3EJJ - chains A and X of the 3 polymer chains in the assembly; structure by X-ray diffraction, 2.40 A resolution.

== Chain A ==
Protein: Colony stimulating factor-1
Organism: Mus musculus
Notes: fragment: M-CSF to 180)
Reference sequence: Q3U395 (Q3U395_MOUSE); residues 4-148 here correspond to UniProt positions 36-180 (UniProt number = residue number + 32)
Chain sequence (155 residues; row label = number of the first residue in the row):
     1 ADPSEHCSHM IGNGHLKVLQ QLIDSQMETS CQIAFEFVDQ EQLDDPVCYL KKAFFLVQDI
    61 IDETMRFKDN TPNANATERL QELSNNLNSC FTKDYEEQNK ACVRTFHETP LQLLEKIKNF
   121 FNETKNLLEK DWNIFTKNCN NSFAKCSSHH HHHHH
Disordered / not traced: 149-155
Disulfides: Cys-7/Cys-90, Cys-48/Cys-139, Cys-102/Cys-146
Sequence notes: expression tag (1-3, 149-155)

== Chain X ==
Protein: Macrophage colony-stimulating factor 1 receptor
Organism: Mus musculus
Notes: EC 2.7.10.1; fragment: c-FMS to 298)
Reference sequence: P09581 (CSF1R_MOUSE); numbering as in UniProt (aligned over 20-296)
Chain sequence (289 residues; numbered 17 to 305; the number before each row is that of its first residue):
    17 ADPAPVIEPS GPELVVEPGE TVTLRCVSNG SVEWDGPISP YWTLDPESPG STLTTRNATF
    77 KNTGTYRCTE LEDPMAGSTT IHLYVKDPAH SWNLLAQEVT VVEGQEAVLP CLITDPALKD
   137 SVSLMREGGR QVLRKTVYFF SPWRGFIIRK AKVLDSNTYV CKTMVNGRES TSTGIWLKVN
   197 RVHPEPPQIK LEPSKLVRIR GEAAQIVCSA TNAEVGFNVI LKRGDTKLEI PLNSDFQDNY
   257 YKKVRALSLN AVDFQDAGIY SCVASNDVGT RTATMNFQVV ESHHHHHHH
Disordered / not traced: 17-19, 89-93, 297-305
Disulfides: Cys-42/Cys-84, Cys-127/Cys-177, Cys-224/Cys-278
Covalent attachments: N-acetylglucosamine (NAG) linked to Asn-45, Asn-73
Sequence notes: expression tag (17-19, 297-305)
Curated features (UniProtKB/Swiss-Prot):
  - glycosylation (N-linked (GlcNAc...) asparagine): Asn-45, Asn-73

== How chain A and chain X interact ==
Contacting residue pairs - 31 pairs, chain A then chain X:
  His-6(A) / Val-231(X)
  His-6(A) / Gly-232(X)
  His-6(A) / Phe-233(X)
  His-9(A) / Val-231(X)
  His-9(A) / Ser-250(X)
  His-9(A) / Tyr-257(X)
  Met-10(A) / Val-231(X)  hydrophobic
  Met-10(A) / Tyr-257(X)  hydrogen bond (backbone-side chain)
  Gly-12(A) / Asp-251(X)
  Asn-13(A) / Asp-251(X)  hydrogen bond (backbone-side chain)
  Gly-14(A) / Asp-251(X)  hydrogen bond (backbone-side chain)
  Gly-14(A) / Phe-252(X)
  His-15(A) / Phe-252(X)
  His-15(A) / Tyr-257(X)
  Phe-55(A) / Arg-146(X)
  Gln-58(A) / Arg-142(X)  hydrogen bond
  Gln-58(A) / Arg-146(X)  hydrogen bond
  Asp-59(A) / Arg-146(X)  salt bridge
  Asp-62(A) / Leu-149(X)
  Asp-62(A) / Arg-150(X)  hydrogen bond (backbone-side chain)
  Asp-62(A) / Lys-151(X)
  Arg-66(A) / Arg-150(X)
  Glu-78(A) / Lys-151(X)  salt bridge
  Glu-78(A) / Lys-168(X)  salt bridge
  Glu-78(A) / Leu-170(X)
  Arg-79(A) / Phe-252(X)
  Arg-79(A) / Asn-255(X)
  Gln-81(A) / Leu-149(X)
  Glu-82(A) / Val-169(X)
  Asn-85(A) / Leu-170(X)  hydrogen bond (side chain-backbone)
  Asn-85(A) / Asn-173(X)
Interface residues without a listed pair, chain A (19 interface residues in all): Asp-69, Leu-83
Interface residues without a listed pair, chain X (21 interface residues in all): Ser-172, Leu-248, Asp-254, Lys-259
From the paper, about this interface:
  - pairs named by the authors: Met-10(A)/Val-231(X) (hydrophobic contact), Phe-55(A)/Arg-146(X) (cation-pi contact), Gln-58(A)/Arg-146(X) (hydrogen bond), Asp-59(A)/Arg-146(X) (salt bridge), Asp-62(A)/Arg-150(X) (hydrogen bond)
  - interface residues, chain A: His-6(A), Phe-55(A), Arg-79(A)
  - interface residues, chain X: Met-141(X), Leu-149(X), Lys-168(X), Leu-170(X), Val-231(X), Ser-250(X), Phe-252(X)
  - hot spots on chain X (mutagenesis) - R146E: abolished binding to Colony stimulating factor-1 (chain A)

== Summary ==
Chain A and chain X form an interface of 19 and 21 residues respectively; the contacts include 7 hydrogen
bonds and 3 salt bridges. Polar contacts include Asp-59(A)/Arg-146(X), Glu-78(A)/Lys-151(X) and
Glu-78(A)/Lys-168(X). The paper describes a hydrophobic contact between Met-10(A) and Val-231(X); a cation-pi
contact between Phe-55(A) and Arg-146(X); hydrogen bonds between Gln-58(A) and Arg-146(X) and Asp-62(A) and
Arg-150(X). The paper reports that R146E of chain X abolishes binding to Colony stimulating factor-1 (chain
A); interface residues His-6(A), Phe-55(A) and Met-141(X) among others.
Chain A is Colony stimulating factor-1 and chain X is Macrophage colony-stimulating factor 1 receptor, both
from Mus musculus; the structure, Structure of M-CSF bound to the first three domains of FMS, was determined
by X-ray diffraction.
